3QV1 - chains A and B of the 6 polymer chains in the assembly; structure by X-ray diffraction, 2.00 A resolution.

Chain A (and B):
Name: Glyceraldehyde-3-phosphate dehydrogenase A, chloroplastic
Organism: Arabidopsis thaliana
Notes: EC 1.2.1.13; chain B of this document is another copy of the same molecule, construct and numbering; everything in this record applies to it too
Reference sequence: P25856 (G3PA_ARATH); the construct lacks a stretch of the UniProt sequence and is renumbered around it, so the offset changes along the chain: -1 to 18 = UniProt 60-79; 19-34 = UniProt 82-97; 36-60 = UniProt 98-122; 61-122 = UniProt 124-185; 2 more segments
Chain sequence (337 residues; row label = number of the first residue in the row; note: 2 numbers in that range are skipped by the numbering (no residue carries them; nothing is unmodelled there); a row labelled like 18A-18B holds insertion residues (18A, then the next letters in order); numbers below 1 keep their minus sign (Ala-1 is residue -1)):
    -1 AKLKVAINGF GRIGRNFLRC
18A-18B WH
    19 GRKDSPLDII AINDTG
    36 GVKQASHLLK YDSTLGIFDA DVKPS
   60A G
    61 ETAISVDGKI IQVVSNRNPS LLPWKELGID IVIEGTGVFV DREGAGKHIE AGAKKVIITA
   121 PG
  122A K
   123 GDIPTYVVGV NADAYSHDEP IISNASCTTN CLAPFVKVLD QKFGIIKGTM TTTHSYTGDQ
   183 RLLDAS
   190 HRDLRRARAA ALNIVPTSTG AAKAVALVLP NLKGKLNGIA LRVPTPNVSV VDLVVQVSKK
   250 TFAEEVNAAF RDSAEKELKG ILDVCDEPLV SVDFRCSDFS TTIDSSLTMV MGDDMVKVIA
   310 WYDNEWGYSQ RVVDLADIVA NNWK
Swiss-Prot annotation at these positions:
  - active site: Cys149 (Nucleophile)
  - binding site (NADP(+)): Arg10, Ile11, Asp32, Arg77, Asn313
  - binding site (D-glyceraldehyde 3-phosphate): Ser148 to Thr150, Thr179, Arg195, Thr208, Gly209, Arg231
  - site: His176 (Activates thiol group during catalysis)
Small-molecule neighbours: NAD (nicotinamide-adenine-dinucleotide): Asn6, Gly7, Phe8, Gly9, Arg10, Ile11, Asn31, Asp32, Thr33, Asn76, Arg77, Gly95, Thr96, Gly97, Val98, Phe99, Thr119, Ala120, Cys149, His176, Thr179, Asn313, Glu314, Tyr317

Interface between chain A and chain B:
Contacting residue pairs (14):
  His42(A) with Pro277(B); Leu278(B)
  Tyr46(A) with Glu276(B), hydrogen bond; Leu278(B), hydrophobic; Asp282(B)
  Ser48(A) with Val281(B)
  Ile52(A) with Asp282(B)
  Glu276(A) with Tyr46(B), hydrogen bond
  Pro277(A) with His42(B)
  Leu278(A) with His42(B); Tyr46(B), hydrophobic
  Val281(A) with Ser48(B)
  Asp282(A) with Tyr46(B); Ile52(B)
Interface residues without a listed pair, chain A (10 interface residues in all): Asp47
Interface residues without a listed pair, chain B (10 interface residues in all): Asp47

In short:
The chain A/chain B interface involves 10 residues from each chain, with 2 hydrogen bonds. The hydrogen-bonded
pair is Tyr46(A)-Glu276(B). Bound to chain A: NAD. Curated annotation (UniProt) lists active-site residue
Cys149(A), 5 NADP+-binding residues and 8 D-glyceraldehyde 3-phosphate-binding residues on chain A.
Chain A and chain B are both Glyceraldehyde-3-phosphate dehydrogenase A, chloroplastic (Arabidopsis thaliana);
the structure, Crystal structure of the binary complex of photosyntetic A4 glyceraldehyde 3-phosphate
dehydrogenase (GAPDH) with cp12-2, both ..., was determined by X-ray diffraction, deposited together with
3RVD.
